Entry 8FFZ (electron microscopy, 3.80 A resolution); this record covers chains H and I of the 10 polymer chains in the assembly.

# Chain H
Protein: Transcription factor IIIB 70 kDa subunit, TATA-box-binding protein
Organism: Saccharomyces cerevisiae S288C
UniProtKB: chimeric construct of P29056, P13393: residues 1-382 from P29056 (TF3B_YEAST) positions 1-382 (same numbers); residues 387-566 from P13393 positions 61-240 (UniProt number = residue number - 326); residues 579-736 from P29056 (TF3B_YEAST) positions 439-596 (UniProt number = residue number - 140)
Chain sequence (736 residues; numbered 1 to 736; the number before each row is that of its first residue):
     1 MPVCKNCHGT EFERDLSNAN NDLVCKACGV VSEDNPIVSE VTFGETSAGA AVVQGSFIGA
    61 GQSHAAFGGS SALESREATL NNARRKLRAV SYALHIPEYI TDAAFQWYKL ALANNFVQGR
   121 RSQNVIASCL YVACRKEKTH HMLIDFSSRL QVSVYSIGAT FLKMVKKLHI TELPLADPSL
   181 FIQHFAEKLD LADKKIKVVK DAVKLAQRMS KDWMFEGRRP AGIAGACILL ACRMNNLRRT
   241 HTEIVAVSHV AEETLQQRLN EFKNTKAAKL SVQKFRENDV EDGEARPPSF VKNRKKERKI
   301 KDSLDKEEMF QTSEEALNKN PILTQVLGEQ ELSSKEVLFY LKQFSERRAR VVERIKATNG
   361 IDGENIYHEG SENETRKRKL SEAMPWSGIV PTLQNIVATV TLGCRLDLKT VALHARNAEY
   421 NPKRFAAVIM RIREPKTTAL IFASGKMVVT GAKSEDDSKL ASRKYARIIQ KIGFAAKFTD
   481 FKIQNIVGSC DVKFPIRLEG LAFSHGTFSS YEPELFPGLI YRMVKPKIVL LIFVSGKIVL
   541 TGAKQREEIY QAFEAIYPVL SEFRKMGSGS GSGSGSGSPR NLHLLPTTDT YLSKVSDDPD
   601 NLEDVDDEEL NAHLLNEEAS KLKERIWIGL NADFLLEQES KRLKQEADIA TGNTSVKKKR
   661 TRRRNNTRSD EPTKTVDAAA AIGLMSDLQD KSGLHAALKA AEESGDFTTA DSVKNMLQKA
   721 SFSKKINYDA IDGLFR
Not modelled in the structure: 1-176, 298-386, 567-575, 603-736
Construct notes: linker (383-386, 567-578)
Swiss-Prot annotation at these positions:
  - zinc finger: Met1 to Glu33 (TFIIB-type)
  - binding site (Zn(2+)): Cys4, Cys7, Cys25, Cys28
  - modified residue: Ser381 (Phosphoserine)

# Chain I
Molecule: 171-nt DNA strand
Sequence (171 nucleotides; each row starts with the number of its first residue; numbers below 1 keep their minus sign (DA-19 is residue -19)):
   -19 AACATGTCTG GACCCTGCCC TCATATCACC TGCGTTTCCG TTAAACTATC GGTTGCGGCC
    41 ATATCTACCA GAAAGCACCG TTTCCCGTCC GATCAACTGT AGTTAAGCTG GTAAGAGCCT
   101 GACCGAGTAG TGTAGTGGGT GACCATACGC GAAACTCAGG TGCTGCAATC T
Not modelled in the structure: -19 to 0

# Chain H / chain I interface
Contacting residue pairs (21; chain H residue first):
  Phe425(H) with DC10(I), base contact
  Phe442(H) with DC9(I), phosphate contact; DC10(I), phosphate contact
  Lys446(H) with DC9(I), salt bridge to the phosphate; DC10(I), salt bridge to the phosphate
  Val448(H) with DA8(I), sugar contact
  Gln484(H) with DC7(I), phosphate contact; DA8(I), phosphate contact
  Asn485(H) with DT6(I), phosphate contact; DC7(I), phosphate contact
  Leu515(H) with DA3(I), sugar contact; DT4(I), phosphate contact
  Phe516(H) with DA3(I), base contact; DT4(I), base contact
  Pro517(H) with DA3(I), base contact
  Ile520(H) with DA5(I), sugar contact
  Arg522(H) with DA5(I), hydrogen bond to the phosphate; DT6(I), salt bridge to the phosphate
  Leu531(H) with DA5(I), sugar contact
  Thr541(H) with DT6(I), sugar contact
  Gly542(H) with DC7(I), phosphate contact
Also at the interface, not in a pair above, chain H (18 interface residues in all): Arg219, Ala426, Val529, Lys544
Also at the interface, not in a pair above, chain I (9 interface residues in all): DT11

# Overview
18 residues of chain H and 9 residues of chain I are in contact; the contacts include 1 hydrogen bond and 3
salt bridges. Among the polar pairs are Arg522(H)-DA5(I), Lys446(H)-DC9(I) and Lys446(H)-DC10(I). UniProt
lists 4 Zn2+-binding residues on chain H.
Chain H is Transcription factor IIIB 70 kDa subunit, TATA-box-binding protein (Saccharomyces cerevisiae S288C)
and chain I is a 171-nt DNA strand; the structure, TFIIIA-TFIIIC-Brf1-TBP complex bound to 5S rRNA gene, was
determined by electron microscopy.
